PDB entry 7DQ1 | electron microscopy, 3.60 A resolution | chains 2 and 4 of the 5 polymer chains in the assembly

Chain 2:
Name: VP2
Source organism: Coxsackievirus B1
Reference sequence: A0A2S0RQC2 (A0A2S0RQC2_9ENTO); residues 1-263 here correspond to UniProt positions 70-332 (UniProt number = residue number + 69)
Amino-acid sequence (263 residues; row label = number of the first residue in the row):
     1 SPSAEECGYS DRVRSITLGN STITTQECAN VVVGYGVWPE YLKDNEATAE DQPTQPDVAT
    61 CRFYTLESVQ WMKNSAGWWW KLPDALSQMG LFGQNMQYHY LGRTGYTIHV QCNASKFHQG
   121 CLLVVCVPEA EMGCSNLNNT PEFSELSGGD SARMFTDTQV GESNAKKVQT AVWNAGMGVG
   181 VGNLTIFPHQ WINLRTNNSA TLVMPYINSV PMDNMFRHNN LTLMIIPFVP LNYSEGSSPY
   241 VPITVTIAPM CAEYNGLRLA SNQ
Not modelled in the structure: 1-9, 262-263

Chain 4:
Name: Capsid protein VP4
Source organism: Coxsackievirus B1
Reference sequence: A0A2S1FMR1 (A0A2S1FMR1_9ENTO); residues 1-69 here = UniProt positions 1-69
Amino-acid sequence (69 residues; numbered 1 to 69; the number before each row is that of its first residue):
     1 MGAQVSTQKT GAHETGLNAS GNSVIHYTNI NYYKDAASNS ANRQDFTQDP GKFTEPVKDI
    61 MVKTMPALN
Not modelled in the structure: 1-3, 10-24, 69
Sequence notes: variant Val24 (Ile in A0A2S1FMR1)

Interface between chain 2 and chain 4:
Pairs across the interface (12):
  Arg12(2) - Leu68(4)
  Arg14(2) - Lys58(4)
  Arg14(2) - Asp59(4)  salt bridge
  Asn30(2) - Asp59(4)  hydrogen bond (side chain-backbone)
  Asn30(2) - Met61(4)
  Val31(2) - Val57(4)
  Val31(2) - Lys58(4)  hydrogen bond (backbone-backbone)
  Val32(2) - Pro56(4)
  Val33(2) - Pro56(4)  hydrogen bond (backbone-backbone)
  Tyr35(2) - Lys52(4)
  Tyr35(2) - Phe53(4)  hydrophobic
  Thr196(2) - Leu68(4)
Interface residues without a listed pair, chain 2 (11 interface residues in all): Asp11, Gly34, Trp38
Interface residues without a listed pair, chain 4 (9 interface residues in all): Ala67

In short:
Chain 2 and chain 4 form an interface of 11 and 9 residues respectively; the contacts include 3 hydrogen bonds
and 1 salt bridge. Polar contacts include Arg14(2)-Asp59(4), Asn30(2)-Asp59(4) and Val31(2)-Lys58(4).
Chain 2 is VP2 and chain 4 is Capsid protein VP4, both from Coxsackievirus B1; the structure, Cryo-EM
structure of Coxsackievirus B1 virion in complex with CAR at physiological temperature, was determined by
electron microscopy together with 7DPF, 7DPG, 7DPZ and 7DQ4 from the same study.
